PDB entry 5TUO | X-ray diffraction, 2.50 A resolution | chains A and B

# Chain A (and B)
Name: Alpha-carbonic anhydrase
Organism: Helicobacter pylori (strain ATCC 700392 / 26695)
Notes: EC 4.2.1.1; chain B of this document is another copy of the same molecule, construct and numbering; everything in this record applies to it too
Reference sequence: A0A0M3KL20 (A0A0M3KL20_HELPY); residues 14-247 here correspond to UniProt positions 1-234 (UniProt number = residue number - 13)
Amino-acid sequence (234 residues; each row starts with the number of its first residue):
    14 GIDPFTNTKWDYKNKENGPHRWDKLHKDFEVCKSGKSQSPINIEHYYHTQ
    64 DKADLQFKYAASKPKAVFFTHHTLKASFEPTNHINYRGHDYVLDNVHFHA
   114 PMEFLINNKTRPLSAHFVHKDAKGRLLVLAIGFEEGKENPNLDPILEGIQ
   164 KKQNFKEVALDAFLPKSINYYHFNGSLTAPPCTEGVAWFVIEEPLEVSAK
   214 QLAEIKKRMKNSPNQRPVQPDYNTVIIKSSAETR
Unresolved in the structure: 14-20, 64-66 (chain B: 14-21, 65-66, 162-168)
Disulfide bonds: Cys45-Cys195
Ion coordination: Zn2+: His110, His112, His129 (together with 5-amino-1,3,4-thiadiazole-2-sulfonamide)
Ligand contacts: 5-amino-1,3,4-thiadiazole-2-sulfonamide (1SA): Trp23, Tyr25, Thr83, His84, Thr86, Lys88, His110, His112, His129, Val131, Leu190, Thr191, Ala192, Trp201

# Chain A / chain B interface
Residue-residue contacts - 51 pairs, chain A then chain B:
  Lys49(A) - Glu197(B)
  Lys49(A) - Gly198(B)
  Ser50(A) - Ser50(B)
  His58(A) - Arg100(B)
  Tyr59(A) - Arg100(B)
  Tyr60(A) - Asp67(B)
  Tyr60(A) - Tyr99(B)  hydrogen bond
  Tyr60(A) - Arg100(B)
  Tyr60(A) - His185(B)
  Tyr60(A) - Ile240(B)
  His61(A) - His61(B)
  His61(A) - Thr62(B)  hydrogen bond (backbone-side chain)
  His61(A) - Asp64(B)
  Thr62(A) - Tyr60(B)
  Thr62(A) - His61(B)  hydrogen bond (side chain-backbone)
  Tyr99(A) - Tyr60(B)  hydrogen bond
  Tyr99(A) - Asn236(B)
  Arg100(A) - His58(B)
  Arg100(A) - Asn236(B)  hydrogen bond
  Tyr104(A) - Asn236(B)  hydrogen bond
  Arg138(A) - Asp234(B)  hydrogen bond (side chain-backbone)
  Arg138(A) - Tyr235(B)
  Arg138(A) - Asn236(B)  hydrogen bond
  His185(A) - Tyr60(B)
  His185(A) - Val238(B)
  Phe186(A) - Val238(B)  hydrophobic
  Asn187(A) - Tyr235(B)
  Asn187(A) - Asn236(B)  hydrogen bond (side chain-backbone)
  Asn187(A) - Thr237(B)
  Asn187(A) - Val238(B)  hydrogen bond (side chain-backbone)
  Thr196(A) - Lys49(B)
  Glu197(A) - Lys49(B)
  Glu197(A) - Glu197(B)
  Gly198(A) - Lys49(B)
  Gly198(A) - Tyr235(B)
  Asp234(A) - Arg138(B)  hydrogen bond (backbone-side chain)
  Tyr235(A) - Arg138(B)
  Tyr235(A) - Asn187(B)  hydrogen bond (backbone-side chain)
  Tyr235(A) - Gly198(B)
  Asn236(A) - Tyr99(B)
  Asn236(A) - Tyr104(B)  hydrogen bond
  Asn236(A) - Arg138(B)  hydrogen bond
  Asn236(A) - Asn187(B)  hydrogen bond (backbone-side chain)
  Thr237(A) - Asn187(B)
  Val238(A) - His185(B)
  Val238(A) - Phe186(B)  hydrophobic
  Val238(A) - Asn187(B)  hydrogen bond (backbone-side chain)
  Val238(A) - Val238(B)
  Ile240(A) - Tyr60(B)  hydrophobic
  Ile240(A) - Val238(B)  hydrophobic
  Ile240(A) - Ile240(B)  hydrophobic
Interface residues without a listed pair, chain A (25 interface residues in all): Gln63, Asp67
Interface residues without a listed pair, chain B (25 interface residues in all): Thr196, Ala200

# Overview
The chain A/chain B interface involves 25 residues from each chain; the contacts include 16 hydrogen bonds.
Among the polar pairs are Tyr60(A)-Tyr99(B), His61(A)-Thr62(B) and Arg100(A)-Asn236(B). Ligands of chain A:
5-amino-1,3,4-thiadiazole-2-sulfonamide. The Zn2+ site is built by His110(A), His112(A) and His129(A).
Chain A and chain B are both Alpha-carbonic anhydrase (Helicobacter pylori (strain ATCC 700392 / 26695)); the
structure, Crystal structure of the complex of Helicobacter pylori alpha-carbonic anhydrase with
5-amino-1,3,4-thiadiazole-2-sulfonamide inhibitor, was determined by X-ray diffraction, deposited together
with 5TV3 and 5TT3.
